3M0X - chains C and D of the 4 polymer chains in the assembly; structure by X-ray diffraction, 1.79 A resolution.

== Chain C (and D) ==
Molecule: L-rhamnose isomerase
From: Pseudomonas stutzeri
Notes: EC 5.3.1.14; chain D of this document is another copy of the same molecule, construct and numbering; everything in this record applies to it too
UniProt: Q75WH8 (Q75WH8_PSEST); numbering as in UniProt (aligned over 1-430)
Sequence (438 residues; row label = number of the first residue in the row):
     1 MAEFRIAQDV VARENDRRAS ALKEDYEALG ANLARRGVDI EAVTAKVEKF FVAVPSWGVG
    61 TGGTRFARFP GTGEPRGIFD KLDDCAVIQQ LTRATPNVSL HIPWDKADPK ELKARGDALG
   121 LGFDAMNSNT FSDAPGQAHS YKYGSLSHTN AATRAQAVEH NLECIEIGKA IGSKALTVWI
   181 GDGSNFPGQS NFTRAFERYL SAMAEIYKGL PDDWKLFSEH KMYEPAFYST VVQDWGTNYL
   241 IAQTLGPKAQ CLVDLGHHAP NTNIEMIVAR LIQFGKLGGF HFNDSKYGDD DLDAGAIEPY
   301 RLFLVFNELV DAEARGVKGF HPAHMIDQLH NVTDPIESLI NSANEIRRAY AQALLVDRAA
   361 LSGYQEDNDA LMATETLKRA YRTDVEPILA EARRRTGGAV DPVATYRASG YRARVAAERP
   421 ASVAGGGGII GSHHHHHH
Disordered / not traced: 1-2, 433-438 (chain D: 1-2, 422-438)
Sequence notes: engineered mutation Asn150 (Asp in Q75WH8), Leu329 (Ser in Q75WH8); expression tag (431-438)
Ion coordination: Mn2+ site 1: Glu219, Asp254, His281, Asp327 (together with D-psicose); Mn2+ site 2: His257, Asp289 (together with D-psicose)
Ligand contacts:
  - D-psicose (PSJ), molecule 1: Trp57, His101, Trp104, Phe131, Trp179, Glu219, Lys221, Asp254, His257, His281, Asp289, Asp327
  - D-psicose (PSJ), molecule 2: Arg65, Phe66, Ile429

== Chain C / chain D interface ==
Pairs across the interface (82; chain C residue first):
  Thr64(C) - Pro225(D)
  Arg65(C) - Arg65(D)
  Arg65(C) - Glu224(D)  salt bridge
  Arg65(C) - Asp289(D)  salt bridge
  Arg65(C) - Asp291(D)  salt bridge
  Arg65(C) - Leu329(D)
  Phe66(C) - Ser132(D)
  Phe66(C) - Trp179(D)  hydrophobic
  Phe66(C) - Lys221(D)
  Phe66(C) - Glu224(D)
  Ala67(C) - Phe131(D)
  Ala67(C) - Ser132(D)
  Phe69(C) - Phe131(D)
  Phe69(C) - Asp133(D)
  Phe69(C) - Ser140(D)
  Phe69(C) - Tyr141(D)
  Phe69(C) - Lys142(D)  hydrogen bond (backbone-side chain)
  Phe131(C) - Ala67(D)
  Phe131(C) - Phe69(D)
  Ser132(C) - Phe66(D)
  Ser132(C) - Ala67(D)
  Asp133(C) - Phe69(D)
  Ser140(C) - Phe69(D)
  Tyr141(C) - Phe69(D)
  Lys142(C) - Phe69(D)  hydrogen bond (side chain-backbone)
  Lys142(C) - Asn331(D)
  Lys142(C) - Val332(D)
  Tyr143(C) - Val332(D)
  Trp179(C) - Phe66(D)  hydrophobic
  Asn185(C) - Leu292(D)
  Phe186(C) - Asp293(D)
  Phe186(C) - Ala296(D)  hydrophobic
  Phe186(C) - Val332(D)  hydrophobic
  Phe186(C) - Thr333(D)
  Pro187(C) - Ala296(D)
  Pro187(C) - Ile297(D)
  Lys221(C) - Arg65(D)
  Lys221(C) - Phe66(D)
  Met222(C) - Tyr287(D)  hydrophobic
  Tyr223(C) - Tyr223(D)
  Tyr223(C) - Tyr287(D)  hydrophobic
  Glu224(C) - Arg65(D)  salt bridge
  Glu224(C) - Phe66(D)
  Pro225(C) - Thr64(D)
  Phe227(C) - Lys286(D)
  Phe227(C) - Tyr287(D)
  Phe227(C) - Asp290(D)
  Phe227(C) - Leu292(D)
  Tyr228(C) - Lys286(D)
  Tyr228(C) - Tyr287(D)  hydrogen bond (backbone-side chain)
  Lys286(C) - Phe227(D)
  Lys286(C) - Tyr228(D)
  Tyr287(C) - Met222(D)  hydrophobic
  Tyr287(C) - Tyr223(D)  hydrophobic
  Tyr287(C) - Phe227(D)
  Tyr287(C) - Tyr228(D)  hydrogen bond (side chain-backbone)
  Asp289(C) - Arg65(D)  salt bridge
  Asp290(C) - Phe227(D)
  Asp291(C) - Arg65(D)  salt bridge
  Leu292(C) - Asn185(D)
  Leu292(C) - Phe227(D)
  Asp293(C) - Phe186(D)
  Ala296(C) - Phe186(D)  hydrophobic
  Ala296(C) - Pro187(D)
  Ile297(C) - Pro187(D)
  Leu329(C) - Arg65(D)
  Asn331(C) - Lys142(D)
  Val332(C) - Tyr143(D)
  Val332(C) - Phe186(D)  hydrophobic
  Thr333(C) - Phe186(D)
  Ala424(C) - Asp133(D)
  Gly425(C) - Asp133(D)
  Gly427(C) - Thr64(D)
  Gly428(C) - Gly63(D)  hydrogen bond (backbone-backbone)
  Gly428(C) - Arg68(D)
  Ile429(C) - Gly62(D)
  Ile429(C) - Gly63(D)  hydrogen bond (backbone-backbone)
  Ile429(C) - Leu329(D)  hydrophobic
  Ile430(C) - Trp57(D)
  Ile430(C) - Arg68(D)
  Ile430(C) - Trp104(D)  hydrophobic
  Gly431(C) - Arg68(D)
Also at the interface, not in a pair above, chain C (49 interface residues in all): Pro70, Gly71, Gln189, Ser229, Pro260, Ser432
Also at the interface, not in a pair above, chain D (49 interface residues in all): Thr61, Pro70, Gly71, Arg76, Gln189, Ser229, Pro260, Gly288

== In short ==
Chain C and chain D each contribute 49 residues to their interface; the contacts include 6 hydrogen bonds and
6 salt bridges. Polar pairs include Arg65(C)-Glu224(D), Arg65(C)-Asp289(D) and Arg65(C)-Asp291(D). Ligands of
chain C: D-psicose. Glu219(C), Asp254(C), His281(C) and Asp327(C) form the Mn2+ site 1.
Chain C and chain D are both L-rhamnose isomerase (Pseudomonas stutzeri); the structure, Crystal structure of
Pseudomonas stutzeri L-rhamnose isomerase mutant S329L in complex with D-psicose, was determined by X-ray
diffraction, deposited together with 3M0H, 3M0L, 3M0M, 3M0V and 3M0Y.
